9CI1 - chains 2 and A of the 16 polymer chains in the assembly; structure by electron microscopy, 2.88 A resolution.

Chain 2:
Molecule: Bundle Sheath Defective 2
From: Arabidopsis thaliana
Chain sequence (136 residues; each row starts with the number of its first residue):
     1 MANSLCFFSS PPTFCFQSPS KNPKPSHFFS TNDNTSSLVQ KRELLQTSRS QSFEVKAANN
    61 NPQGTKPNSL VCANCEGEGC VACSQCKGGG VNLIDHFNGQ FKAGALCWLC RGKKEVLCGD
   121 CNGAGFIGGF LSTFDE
Disordered / not traced: 1-63

Chain A:
Molecule: Rubisco large subunit
From: Anthoceros agrestis
Chain sequence (475 residues; each row starts with the number of its first residue):
     1 MSPQTETKAG VGFKAGVKDY RLTYYTPDYE TKDTDILAAF RMTPQPGVPP EEAGAAVAAE
    61 SSTGTWTTVW TDGLTSLDRY KGRCYDIEPV AGEENQYIAY VAYPLDLFEE GSVTNMFTSI
   121 VGNVFGFKAL RALRLEDLRI PPAYSKTFQG PPHGIQVERD KLNKYGRPLL GCTIKPKLGL
   181 SAKNYGRAVY ECLRGGLDFT KDDENVNSQP FMRWRDRFLF VAEAIFKSQA ETGEIKGHYL
   241 NATAGTCEEM MKRAQFAREL GMPIVMHDYL TGGFTANTTL AHYCRDNGLL LHIHRAMHAV
   301 IDRQRNHGIH FRVLAKALRM SGGDHIHSGT VVGKLEGERE VTLGFVDLLR DDYIEKDRSR
   361 GIYFTQDWVS MPGVLPVASG GIHVWHMPAL TEIFGDDSVL QFGGGTLGHP WGNAPGAVAN
   421 RVALEACVQA RNEGRDLARE GNDIIREASK WSPELAAACE VWKEIKFVFE TIDTL
Disordered / not traced: 1-21, 72-75, 467-475
Modified / non-standard residues: K201 (lysine nz-carboxylic acid; KCX)

How chain 2 and chain A interact:
Contacting residue pairs (31; chain 2 residue first):
  F97(2) - S449(A)
  F97(2) - K450(A)
  F97(2) - S452(A)
  F97(2) - P453(A)  hydrophobic
  F97(2) - A456(A)  hydrophobic
  W108(2) - W411(A)  hydrogen bond (backbone-side chain)
  L109(2) - P410(A)  hydrophobic
  L109(2) - W411(A)  hydrogen bond (backbone-side chain)
  L109(2) - A457(A)  hydrophobic
  L109(2) - E460(A)
  R111(2) - W411(A)
  L117(2) - V461(A)
  G119(2) - V461(A)
  F130(2) - K175(A)
  T133(2) - G380(A)
  T133(2) - G381(A)  hydrogen bond (backbone-backbone)
  F134(2) - T330(A)
  F134(2) - V332(A)  hydrophobic
  F134(2) - G381(A)
  F134(2) - I382(A)  hydrophobic
  F134(2) - H386(A)
  D135(2) - R295(A)  salt bridge
  D135(2) - G329(A)
  D135(2) - T330(A)  hydrogen bond (backbone-backbone)
  D135(2) - S379(A)
  D135(2) - G380(A)
  E136(2) - R295(A)  salt bridge
  E136(2) - S328(A)
  E136(2) - G329(A)
  E136(2) - T330(A)
  E136(2) - K334(A)  hydrogen bond (backbone-side chain)
Other interface residues (no listed pair), chain 2 (12 interface residues in all): N122
Other interface residues (no listed pair), chain A (25 interface residues in all): G333, W451, W462
Interface features reported in the paper:
  - interface residues, chain A: W411(A)

Summary:
12 residues of chain 2 face 25 of chain A across their interface, with 5 hydrogen bonds and 2 salt bridges.
Among the polar pairs are D135(2)-R295(A), E136(2)-R295(A) and W108(2)-W411(A). The paper reports the
interface residue W411(A).
Here chain 2 is Bundle Sheath Defective 2 (Arabidopsis thaliana) and chain A is Rubisco large subunit
(Anthoceros agrestis). Entry 9CI1 (Anthoceros agrestis Rubisco octamer core complexed with Arabidopsis
thaliana BSD2) was determined by electron microscopy together with 9CHZ, 9CI2 and 9CK5 from the same study.
